4GJI - chains A and C of the 4 polymer chains in the assembly; structure by X-ray diffraction, 1.70 A resolution.

# Chain A (and C)
Protein: L-rhamnose isomerase
Organism: Pseudomonas stutzeri
Notes: EC 5.3.1.14; fragment: TIM barrel; chain C of this document is another copy of the same molecule, construct and numbering; everything in this record applies to it too
UniProtKB: Q75WH8 (Q75WH8_PSEST); numbering as in UniProt (aligned over 1-430)
Sequence (438 residues; numbered 1 to 438; the number before each row is that of its first residue):
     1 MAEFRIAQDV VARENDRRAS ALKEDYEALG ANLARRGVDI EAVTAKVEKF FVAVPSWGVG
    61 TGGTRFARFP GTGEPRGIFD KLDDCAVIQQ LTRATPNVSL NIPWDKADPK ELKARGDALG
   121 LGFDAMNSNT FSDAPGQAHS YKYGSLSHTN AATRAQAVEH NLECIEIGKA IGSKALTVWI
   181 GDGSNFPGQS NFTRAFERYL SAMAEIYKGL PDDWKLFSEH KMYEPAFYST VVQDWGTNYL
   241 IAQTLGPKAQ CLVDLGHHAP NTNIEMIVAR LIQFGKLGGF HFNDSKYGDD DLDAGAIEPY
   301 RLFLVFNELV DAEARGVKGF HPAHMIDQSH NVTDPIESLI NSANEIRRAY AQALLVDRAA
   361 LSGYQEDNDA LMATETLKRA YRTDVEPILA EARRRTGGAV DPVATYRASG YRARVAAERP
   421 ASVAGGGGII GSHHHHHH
Unresolved in the structure: 1-3, 425-438 (chain C: 1-2, 430-438)
Construct notes: engineered mutation N101 (His in Q75WH8), N150 (Asp in Q75WH8); expression tag (431-438)
Ion coordination: Mn2+ site 1: E219, D254, H281, D327 (together with L-rhamnose); Mn2+ site 2: H257, D289 (together with L-rhamnose); Mn2+ site 3: E298 (shared with 1 residue of chain D)
Small-molecule neighbours:
  - alpha-L-rhamnopyranose (RAM): T193, R194, E197
  - L-rhamnose (RNS): W57, N101, W104, F131, W179, E219, K221, D254, H257, H281, D289, D327
From the paper describing this entry:
  - Mn2+ coordination: E219, D254, H257, D289, D327
  - binding site for L-rhamnose: F131, W179, K221, D327
  - binding site for beta-L-rhamnopyranose: N101
  - binding site for alpha-L-rhamnopyranose: G62, G63, R65, F66
  - mutagenesis - H101N: decreased catalytic activity

# Interface between chain A and chain C
Contacting residue pairs - 108 pairs, chain A then chain C:
  Y143(A) - N368(C)
  H148(A) - N368(C)
  T149(A) - Q365(C)
  T149(A) - E366(C)  hydrogen bond (side chain-backbone)
  T149(A) - N368(C)  hydrogen bond
  F186(A) - A370(C)  hydrophobic
  F186(A) - T374(C)
  P187(A) - L304(C)  hydrophobic
  P187(A) - T374(C)  hydrogen bond (backbone-side chain)
  P187(A) - L377(C)
  G188(A) - L361(C)
  G188(A) - Q365(C)  hydrogen bond (backbone-side chain)
  G188(A) - A373(C)
  G188(A) - L377(C)
  Q189(A) - Q365(C)
  Q189(A) - A370(C)
  Q189(A) - A373(C)
  S190(A) - Q365(C)
  N191(A) - D311(C)
  N191(A) - R315(C)
  N191(A) - Q365(C)
  F192(A) - E265(C)
  F192(A) - M266(C)  hydrophobic
  F192(A) - A269(C)  hydrophobic
  F192(A) - R270(C)  hydrogen bond (backbone-side chain)
  F192(A) - E308(C)
  T193(A) - A269(C)
  T193(A) - Q273(C)
  R194(A) - R315(C)
  R194(A) - E366(C)  salt bridge
  F196(A) - R270(C)
  F196(A) - Q273(C)
  F196(A) - F274(C)  hydrophobic
  E197(A) - Q273(C)
  M222(A) - P260(C)
  M222(A) - N261(C)
  M222(A) - T262(C)
  Y228(A) - N263(C)  hydrogen bond (backbone-side chain)
  Y228(A) - E265(C)  hydrogen bond
  Y228(A) - L304(C)
  S229(A) - N263(C)
  S229(A) - M266(C)
  T230(A) - M266(C)
  V231(A) - R270(C)  hydrogen bond (backbone-side chain)
  Q233(A) - M266(C)  hydrogen bond
  D234(A) - W235(C)  hydrogen bond
  W235(A) - D234(C)  hydrogen bond
  W235(A) - G236(C)
  W235(A) - T237(C)
  W235(A) - L240(C)  hydrophobic
  G236(A) - W235(C)
  T237(A) - W235(C)
  T237(A) - R270(C)  hydrogen bond
  Y239(A) - L240(C)  hydrophobic
  Y239(A) - Q243(C)
  L240(A) - W235(C)  hydrophobic
  L240(A) - Y239(C)  hydrophobic
  L240(A) - F274(C)  hydrophobic
  A259(A) - A259(C)  hydrophobic
  A259(A) - P260(C)
  P260(A) - M222(C)
  P260(A) - A259(C)
  P260(A) - P260(C)
  N261(A) - M222(C)
  T262(A) - M222(C)
  N263(A) - Y228(C)  hydrogen bond (side chain-backbone)
  N263(A) - S229(C)
  E265(A) - F192(C)
  E265(A) - Y228(C)  hydrogen bond
  M266(A) - F192(C)  hydrophobic
  M266(A) - S229(C)
  M266(A) - T230(C)
  M266(A) - Q233(C)  hydrogen bond
  A269(A) - F192(C)  hydrophobic
  A269(A) - T193(C)
  R270(A) - F192(C)  hydrogen bond (side chain-backbone)
  R270(A) - F196(C)
  R270(A) - V231(C)  hydrogen bond (side chain-backbone)
  R270(A) - T237(C)  hydrogen bond
  Q273(A) - T193(C)
  Q273(A) - F196(C)
  Q273(A) - E197(C)
  F274(A) - F196(C)  hydrophobic
  F274(A) - L240(C)  hydrophobic
  L304(A) - P187(C)  hydrophobic
  L304(A) - Y228(C)
  E308(A) - F192(C)
  D311(A) - N191(C)  hydrogen bond
  R315(A) - T193(C)
  R315(A) - R194(C)
  L361(A) - G188(C)
  Q365(A) - T149(C)
  Q365(A) - G188(C)  hydrogen bond (side chain-backbone)
  Q365(A) - Q189(C)
  Q365(A) - S190(C)
  Q365(A) - N191(C)
  E366(A) - T149(C)  hydrogen bond (backbone-side chain)
  N368(A) - Y143(C)
  N368(A) - H148(C)
  N368(A) - T149(C)  hydrogen bond
  A370(A) - F186(C)  hydrophobic
  A370(A) - Q189(C)
  A373(A) - G188(C)
  A373(A) - Q189(C)
  T374(A) - F186(C)
  T374(A) - P187(C)  hydrogen bond (side chain-backbone)
  L377(A) - P187(C)
  L377(A) - G188(C)
Also at the interface, not in a pair above, chain A (53 interface residues in all): R198, L200, T244, Y300
Also at the interface, not in a pair above, chain C (53 interface residues in all): L200, T244, Y300

# Overview
The chain A/chain C interface involves 53 residues from each chain; the contacts include 23 hydrogen bonds and
1 salt bridge. Polar contacts include R194(A)-E366(C), T149(A)-E366(C) and T149(A)-N368(C). Ligands of chain
A: L-rhamnose and alpha-L-rhamnopyranose. The paper reports a binding site for L-rhamnose at F131(A), W179(A)
and K221(A) among others; H101N of chain A reduces catalytic activity.
Chain A and chain C are both L-rhamnose isomerase (Pseudomonas stutzeri); the structure, Crystal structure of
Pseudomonas stutzeri L-rhamnose isomerase mutant H101N in complex with L-rhamnopyranose, was determined by
X-ray diffraction (same publication as 4GJJ).
